PDB entry 7X7Q | electron microscopy, 7.02 A resolution (low resolution: residue-level contacts below are approximate; hydrogen-bond / salt-bridge calls are withheld) | chains A and I of the 16 polymer chains in the assembly

[Chain A]
Protein: Holliday junction ATP-dependent DNA helicase RuvA
From: Pseudomonas aeruginosa PAO1
Notes: EC 3.6.4.12
UniProtKB: Q51425 (RUVA_PSEAE); residues 1-201 here = UniProt positions 1-201
Sequence (201 residues; numbered 1 to 201; the number before each row is that of its first residue):
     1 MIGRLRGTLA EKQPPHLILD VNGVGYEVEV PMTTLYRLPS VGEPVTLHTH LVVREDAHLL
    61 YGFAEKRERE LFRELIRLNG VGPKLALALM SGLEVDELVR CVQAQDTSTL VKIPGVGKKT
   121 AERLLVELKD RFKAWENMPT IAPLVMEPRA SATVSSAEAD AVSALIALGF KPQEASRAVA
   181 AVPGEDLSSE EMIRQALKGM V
Disordered / not traced: 138-153
Curated features (UniProtKB/Swiss-Prot):
  - region: Leu144 to Ala152 (Flexible linker)
What the authors report for this chain:
  - mutagenesis - E55A, D56A, E122K/V126A/D130K: decreased catalytic activity
  - mutagenesis - R54A: abolished catalytic activity

[Chain I]
Molecule: 40-nt DNA strand
Sequence (40 nucleotides; numbered 4 to 43; the number before each row is that of its first residue):
     4 ATATTATAAT ATATAATAAT AAATATTTAA TATTATAATA

[Chain A / chain I interface]
Pairs across the interface - 7 pairs, chain A then chain I:
  Asn79(A) - DT29(I)
  Gly82(A) - DA28(I)
  Pro83(A) - DA28(I)
  Lys84(A) - DA26(I)
  Lys84(A) - DT27(I)
  Lys84(A) - DA28(I)
  Leu85(A) - DA28(I)
Interface residues without a listed pair, chain A (7 interface residues in all): Leu78, Val81

[Summary]
Chain A and chain I form an interface of 7 and 4 residues respectively. The paper reports that E55A, D56A and
E122K/V126A/D130K of chain A reduce catalytic activity; R54A of chain A abolishes catalytic activity.
Chain A is Holliday junction ATP-dependent DNA helicase RuvA (Pseudomonas aeruginosa PAO1) and chain I is a
40-nt DNA strand; the structure, CryoEM structure of RuvA-RuvB-Holliday junction complex, was determined by
electron microscopy together with 7X7P, 7X5A and 7X5B from the same study.
